8EH8 - chains R and J of the 8 polymer chains in the assembly; structure by electron microscopy, 3.40 A resolution.

Chain R:
Molecule: 19-nt RNA strand
Sequence (19 nucleotides; numbered 1 to 19; the number before each row is that of its first residue):
     1 UCAUCCGGCGAUGUGUGCU
Unresolved in the structure: 1-9
Metal / ion sites: Mg2+: C18, U19 (shared with Asp460(J), Asp462(J) of chain J)

Chain J:
Name: DNA-directed RNA polymerase subunit beta'
From: Escherichia coli
Notes: EC 2.7.7.6
Reference sequence: C3SIA2 (C3SIA2_ECOLX); residues 2-1407 here = UniProt positions 2-1407
Amino-acid sequence (1407 residues; row label = number of the first residue in the row):
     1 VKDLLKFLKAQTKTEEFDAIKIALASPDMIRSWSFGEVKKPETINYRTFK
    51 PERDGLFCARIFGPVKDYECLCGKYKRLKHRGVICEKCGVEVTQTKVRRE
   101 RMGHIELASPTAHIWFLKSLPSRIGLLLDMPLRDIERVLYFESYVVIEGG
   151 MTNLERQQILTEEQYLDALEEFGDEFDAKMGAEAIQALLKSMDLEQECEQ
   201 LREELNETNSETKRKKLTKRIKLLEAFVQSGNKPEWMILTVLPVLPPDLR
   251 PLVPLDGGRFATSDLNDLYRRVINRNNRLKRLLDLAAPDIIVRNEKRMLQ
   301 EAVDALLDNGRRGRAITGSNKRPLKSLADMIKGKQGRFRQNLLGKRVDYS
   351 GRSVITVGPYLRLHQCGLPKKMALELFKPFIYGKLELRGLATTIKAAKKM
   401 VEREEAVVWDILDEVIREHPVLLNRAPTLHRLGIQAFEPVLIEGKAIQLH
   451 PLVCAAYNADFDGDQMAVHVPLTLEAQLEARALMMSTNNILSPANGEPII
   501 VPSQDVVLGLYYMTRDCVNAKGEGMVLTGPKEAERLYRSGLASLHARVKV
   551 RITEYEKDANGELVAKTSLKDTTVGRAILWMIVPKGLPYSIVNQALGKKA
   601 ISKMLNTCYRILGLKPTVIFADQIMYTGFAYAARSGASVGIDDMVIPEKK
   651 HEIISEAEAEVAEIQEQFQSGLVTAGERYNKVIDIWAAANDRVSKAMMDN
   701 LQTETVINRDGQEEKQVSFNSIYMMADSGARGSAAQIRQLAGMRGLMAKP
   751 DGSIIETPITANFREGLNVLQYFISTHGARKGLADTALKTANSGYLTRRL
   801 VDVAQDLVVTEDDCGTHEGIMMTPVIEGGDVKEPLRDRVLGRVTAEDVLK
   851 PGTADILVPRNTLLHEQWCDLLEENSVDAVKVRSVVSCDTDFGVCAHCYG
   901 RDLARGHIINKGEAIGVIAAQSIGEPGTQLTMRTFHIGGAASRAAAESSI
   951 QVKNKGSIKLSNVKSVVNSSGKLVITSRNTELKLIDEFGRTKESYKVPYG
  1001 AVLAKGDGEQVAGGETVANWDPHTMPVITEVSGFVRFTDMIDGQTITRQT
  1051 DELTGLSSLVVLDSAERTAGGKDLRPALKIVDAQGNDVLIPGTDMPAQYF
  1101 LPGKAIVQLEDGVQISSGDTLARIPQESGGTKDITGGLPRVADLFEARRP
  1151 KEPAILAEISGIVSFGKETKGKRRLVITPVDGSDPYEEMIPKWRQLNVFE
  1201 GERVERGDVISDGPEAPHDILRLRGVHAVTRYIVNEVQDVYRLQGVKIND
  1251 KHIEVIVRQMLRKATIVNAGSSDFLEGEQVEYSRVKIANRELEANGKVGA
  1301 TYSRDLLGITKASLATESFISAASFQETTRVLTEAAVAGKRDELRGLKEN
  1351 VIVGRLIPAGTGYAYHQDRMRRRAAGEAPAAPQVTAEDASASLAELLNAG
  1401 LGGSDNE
Unresolved in the structure: 1-15, 1374-1407
Differences from the reference sequence: expression tag (1)
Metal / ion sites: Zn2+ site 1: Cys70, Cys72, Cys85, Cys88; Mg2+: Asp460, Asp462 (shared with C18(R), U19(R) of chain R); Zn2+ site 2: Cys814, Cys888, Cys895, Cys898

How chain R and chain J interact:
Residue-residue contacts - 13 pairs, chain R then chain J:
  G10(R) with Thr262(J), base contact
  U12(R) with Arg322(J), sugar contact
  G17(R) with Gly463(J), hydrogen bond to the sugar
  C18(R) with Arg425(J), hydrogen bond to the sugar; Asp462(J), phosphate contact; Asp464(J), sugar contact
  U19(R) with Arg425(J), hydrogen bond to the sugar; Pro427(J), sugar contact; Asn458(J), phosphate contact; Asp460(J), phosphate contact; Asp462(J), phosphate contact; Gln929(J), hydrogen bond to the phosphate; Met932(J), sugar contact
Other interface residues (no listed pair), chain J (13 interface residues in all): Arg352, Arg933

Summary:
5 residues of chain R face 13 of chain J across their interface; the contacts include 4 hydrogen bonds. Polar
contacts include G17(R)-Gly463(J), C18(R)-Arg425(J) and U19(R)-Arg425(J). Asp460(J), Asp462(J), C18(R) and
U19(R) form the Mg2+ site. Cys70(J), Cys72(J), Cys85(J) and Cys88(J) form the Zn2+ site 1.
Here chain R is a 19-nt RNA strand and chain J is DNA-directed RNA polymerase subunit beta' (Escherichia
coli). Entry 8EH8 (Cryo-EM structure of his-elemental paused elongation complex with a folded TL and a rotated
RH-FL (1)) was determined by electron microscopy together with 8EG7, 8EG8, 8EGB, 8EH9, 8EHA, 8EHF and 8EHI
from the same study.
